PDB entry 8I6S | electron microscopy, 4.40 A resolution (low resolution: residue-level contacts below are approximate; hydrogen-bond / salt-bridge calls are withheld) | chains A and E of the 5 polymer chains in the assembly

== Chain A ==
Molecule: Cell division protein FtsX
From: Pseudomonas aeruginosa
UniProt: A0A072ZG76 (A0A072ZG76_PSEAI); numbering as in UniProt (aligned over 1-335)
Sequence (335 residues; row label = number of the first residue in the row):
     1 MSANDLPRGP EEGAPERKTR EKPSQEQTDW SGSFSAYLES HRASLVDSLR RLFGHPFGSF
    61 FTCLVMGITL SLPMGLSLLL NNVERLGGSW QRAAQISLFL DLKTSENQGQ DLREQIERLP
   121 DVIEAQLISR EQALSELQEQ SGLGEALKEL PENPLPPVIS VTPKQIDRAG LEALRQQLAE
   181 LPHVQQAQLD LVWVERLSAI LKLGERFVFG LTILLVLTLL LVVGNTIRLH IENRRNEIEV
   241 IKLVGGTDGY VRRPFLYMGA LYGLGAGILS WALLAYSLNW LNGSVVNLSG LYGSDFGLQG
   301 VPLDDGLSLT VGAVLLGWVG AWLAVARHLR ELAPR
Disordered / not traced: 1-34

== Chain E ==
Molecule: Membrane-bound metallopeptidase
From: Pseudomonas aeruginosa
UniProt: A0A1J0J314 (A0A1J0J314_PSEAI); residues 20-428 here correspond to UniProt positions 70-478 (UniProt number = residue number + 50)
Sequence (409 residues; each row starts with the number of its first residue):
    20 DERADTQRQL EQTQKDIGEL KKLLDGIQQE KSGVQKQLKS TETEMGDLEK QIKALQDELD
    80 KSEAELKRLD GEKKKLQDAR IEQQRLLAIQ ARAAYQSGRE EYLKLLLNQE HPEKFSRTLT
   140 YYDYINKARL EQLASFNETL RQLANVEQDI SAQKAEQLSK QGELDSRREA LAATRKERQQ
   200 ALAKLNSDYR ERDQKLKSRQ QDQAELAKVL RTIEETLARQ AREAAAAAER ERQRALAAER
   260 ERARQQQAAP GRVTSPPREP APGPLVSSTG AVYGGAFGSA RGKLPWPVNG RVVARFGSQR
   320 GDDPRAKWDG VLISASAGST VRAVHGGRVV FADWLRGAGL LVILDHGGGY LSLYGHNQSL
   380 LKDAGDTVKA GDPIATVGTS GGQSSPAVYF AIRHQGRPAD PTTWCRAQG
Disordered / not traced: 20-88, 166-428

== Chain A / chain E interface ==
Residue-residue contacts - 43 pairs, chain A then chain E:
  Ser89(A) with Leu125(E)
  Trp90(A) with Leu125(E)
  Gln91(A) with Leu125(E)
  Arg92(A) with Leu125(E)
  Ala93(A) with Leu125(E); Pro131(E)
  Gln95(A) with Pro131(E); Glu132(E)
  Ile96(A) with Glu132(E)
  Ser97(A) with Arg136(E); Thr139(E)
  Phe99(A) with Arg136(E); Thr139(E); Tyr140(E); Tyr143(E)
  Glu124(A) with His130(E)
  Gln126(A) with His130(E)
  Glu136(A) with Arg136(E); Tyr140(E)
  Leu137(A) with Tyr140(E)
  Gln140(A) with Ser116(E); Phe134(E)
  Ser141(A) with Ala112(E)
  Leu143(A) with Ile108(E)
  Lys148(A) with Leu105(E)
  Glu149(A) with Gln102(E); Leu105(E); Arg148(E); Gln151(E)
  Pro154(A) with Ala147(E)
  Leu155(A) with Tyr143(E)
  Pro156(A) with Tyr143(E)
  Val158(A) with Tyr140(E)
  Ser160(A) with Glu132(E)
  Val161(A) with Glu132(E)
  Thr162(A) with His130(E); Glu132(E)
  Gln186(A) with Tyr143(E)
  Gln188(A) with Thr139(E)
  Asp190(A) with Tyr121(E)
  Trp193(A) with Tyr121(E); Leu124(E)
  Tyr292(A) with Gln128(E)
Also at the interface, not in a pair above, chain A (34 interface residues in all): Gly88, Leu100, Ala133, Leu150
Also at the interface, not in a pair above, chain E (24 interface residues in all): Glu101, Lys133, Asp142, Lys146
The authors on this interface:
  - pairs named by the authors: Glu149(A)-Arg148(E) (salt bridge), Arg136(E)-Ser97(A)

== In short ==
34 residues of chain A face 24 of chain E across their interface. The paper describes a salt bridge between
Glu149(A) and Arg148(E); a contact between Arg136(E) and Ser97(A).
Chain A is Cell division protein FtsX and chain E is Membrane-bound metallopeptidase, both from Pseudomonas
aeruginosa; the structure, Cryo-EM structure of Pseudomonas aeruginosa FtsE(E163Q)X/EnvC complex with ATP in
peptidisc, was determined by electron microscopy, deposited together with 8I6O, 8I6Q and 8I6R.
